Entry 8VAQ (electron microscopy, 3.80 A resolution); this record covers chains C and D of the 9 polymer chains in the assembly.

Chain C (and D):
Molecule: DNA polymerase III subunit tau
From: Escherichia coli
Notes: EC 2.7.7.7; chain D of this document is another copy of the same molecule, construct and numbering; everything in this record applies to it too
UniProt: P06710 (DPO3X_ECOLI); residues 1-373 here = UniProt positions 1-373
Chain sequence (376 residues; numbered -2 to 373; the number before each row is that of its first residue; numbers below 1 keep their minus sign (Gly-2 is residue -2)):
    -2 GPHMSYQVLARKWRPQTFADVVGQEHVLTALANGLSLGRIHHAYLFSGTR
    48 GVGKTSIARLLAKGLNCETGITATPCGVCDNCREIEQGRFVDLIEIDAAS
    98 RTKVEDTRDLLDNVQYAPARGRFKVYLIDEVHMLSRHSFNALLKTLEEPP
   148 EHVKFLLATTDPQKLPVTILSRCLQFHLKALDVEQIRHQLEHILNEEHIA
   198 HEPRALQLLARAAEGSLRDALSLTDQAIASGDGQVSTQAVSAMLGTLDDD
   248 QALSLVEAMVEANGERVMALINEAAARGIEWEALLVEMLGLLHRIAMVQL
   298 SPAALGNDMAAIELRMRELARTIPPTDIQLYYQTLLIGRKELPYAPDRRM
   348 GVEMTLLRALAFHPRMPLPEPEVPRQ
Unresolved in the structure: 372-373 (chain D: 369-373)
Differences from the reference sequence: expression tag (-2 to 0)
Bound ions: Mg2+: Thr52 (together with ADP); Zn2+: Cys64, Cys73, Cys76, Cys79
Ligand contacts:
  - ADP / beryllium trifluoride: Glu144, Thr165, Arg169
  - ADP / beryllium trifluoride: Leu6, Ala7, Trp10, Arg11, Pro12, Asp17, Val18, Val19, Gln21, Arg47, Gly48, Val49, Gly50, Lys51, Thr52, Ser53, Asp126, Glu127, Thr157, Leu178, Gln186, Leu214, Arg215, Leu218
Curated features (UniProtKB/Swiss-Prot):
  - binding site (ATP): Gly45 to Thr52
  - binding site (Zn(2+)): Cys64, Cys73, Cys76, Cys79
Reported in the primary citation:
  - catalytic residues: Glu127 (citing earlier work)
  - mutagenesis - K141A: decreased catalytic activity

Chain C / chain D interface:
Residue-residue contacts (85):
  Met1(C) - Gly35(D)
  Tyr3(C) - Gly35(D)
  Tyr3(C) - Arg36(D)
  Tyr3(C) - Ile37(D)
  Val5(C) - His38(D)
  Val5(C) - His39(D)
  Arg8(C) - His39(D)
  Arg8(C) - Glu144(D)
  Arg8(C) - Glu145(D)
  Arg8(C) - Pro146(D)
  Arg11(C) - Glu144(D)  salt bridge
  Arg11(C) - Glu145(D)  salt bridge
  Arg47(C) - Val164(D)
  Arg47(C) - Ser168(D)
  Arg56(C) - Lys141(D)
  Arg56(C) - Glu145(D)  salt bridge
  Glu92(C) - Lys141(D)  salt bridge
  Glu92(C) - Glu145(D)
  Asp94(C) - Lys141(D)
  Ala96(C) - Arg105(D)  hydrogen bond (backbone-side chain)
  Ala96(C) - Asn137(D)
  Ala96(C) - Ala138(D)  hydrophobic
  Ser97(C) - Arg105(D)
  Thr99(C) - Arg105(D)
  Asp126(C) - Lys141(D)  salt bridge
  Glu127(C) - Leu140(D)
  Glu127(C) - Arg169(D)  salt bridge
  His129(C) - Asn137(D)
  Met130(C) - His134(D)
  Met130(C) - Asn137(D)  hydrogen bond
  Glu194(C) - Arg36(D)  salt bridge
  Ile196(C) - Arg36(D)
  Arg215(C) - Glu144(D)  salt bridge
  Arg215(C) - Ser168(D)
  Arg215(C) - Arg169(D)
  Asp216(C) - Ser168(D)
  Ser219(C) - Cys170(D)  hydrogen bond (side chain-backbone)
  Ser219(C) - Leu171(D)
  Asp222(C) - Arg36(D)  salt bridge
  Gln223(C) - Leu171(D)
  Gln223(C) - Phe173(D)
  Ile225(C) - Arg36(D)
  Ala226(C) - Ala27(D)
  Ala226(C) - Asn30(D)
  Ser227(C) - Thr26(D)
  Ser227(C) - Ala27(D)
  Gly228(C) - Asn30(D)
  Asp229(C) - Asn30(D)
  Gly261(C) - Leu297(D)
  Met265(C) - Met294(D)  hydrophobic
  Ile334(C) - Gln330(D)
  Glu338(C) - Gln330(D)  hydrogen bond
  Glu338(C) - Leu333(D)
  Tyr341(C) - Leu333(D)
  Tyr341(C) - Arg336(D)  hydrogen bond (backbone-side chain)
  Tyr341(C) - Lys337(D)
  Ala342(C) - Tyr329(D)
  Ala342(C) - Leu333(D)
  Ala342(C) - Arg336(D)  hydrogen bond (backbone-side chain)
  Pro343(C) - Val283(D)
  Pro343(C) - Leu286(D)  hydrophobic
  Pro343(C) - Gly287(D)
  Pro343(C) - Tyr329(D)
  Pro343(C) - Arg336(D)
  Met347(C) - His290(D)  hydrogen bond
  Met347(C) - Arg291(D)
  Glu350(C) - His290(D)  salt bridge
  Glu350(C) - Met294(D)
  Met351(C) - Leu289(D)
  Met351(C) - His290(D)
  Met351(C) - Ala293(D)  hydrophobic
  Met351(C) - Gln326(D)  hydrogen bond
  Met351(C) - Tyr329(D)  hydrophobic
  Leu354(C) - Met294(D)  hydrophobic
  Leu354(C) - Leu297(D)  hydrophobic
  Arg355(C) - Gln326(D)
  Arg355(C) - Gln330(D)
  Leu357(C) - Leu297(D)  hydrophobic
  Phe359(C) - Thr323(D)
  Phe359(C) - Gln326(D)
  Pro368(C) - Arg318(D)
  Pro368(C) - Thr319(D)
  Pro368(C) - Ile320(D)
  Pro368(C) - Pro321(D)
  Val370(C) - Arg318(D)
Other interface residues (no listed pair), chain C (52 interface residues in all): Leu6, Lys100, Glu277, Gly348, Ala358, Leu365, Pro366, Glu367
Other interface residues (no listed pair), chain D (52 interface residues in all): His23, Glu102, Arg133, Thr165, Leu167, Gln172, Lys176, Ala317, Pro322

Overview:
Chain C and chain D each contribute 52 residues to their interface; the contacts include 8 hydrogen bonds and
10 salt bridges. Among the polar pairs are Arg11(C)-Glu144(D), Arg11(C)-Glu145(D) and Arg56(C)-Glu145(D).
Bound to chain C: ADP / beryllium trifluoride. From the paper: the catalytic residue Glu127(C); K141A of chain
C reduces catalytic activity.
Chain C and chain D are both DNA polymerase III subunit tau (Escherichia coli); the structure, Structure of
the E. coli clamp loader bound to the beta clamp in a Closed-DNA1 conformation, was determined by electron
microscopy, deposited together with 8VAL, 8VAM, 8VAN, 8VAP, 8VAR, 8VAS and 8VAT.
